Entry 3OMA (X-ray diffraction, 2.30 A resolution); this record covers chains A and B.

Chain A:
Protein: Cytochrome c oxidase, aa3 type, subunit I
Source organism: Rhodobacter sphaeroides 2.4.1
Notes: EC 1.9.3.1
UniProt: Q3J5A7 (Q3J5A7_RHOS4); residues 17-551 here = UniProt positions 17-551
Amino-acid sequence (535 residues; numbered 17 to 551; the number before each row is that of its first residue):
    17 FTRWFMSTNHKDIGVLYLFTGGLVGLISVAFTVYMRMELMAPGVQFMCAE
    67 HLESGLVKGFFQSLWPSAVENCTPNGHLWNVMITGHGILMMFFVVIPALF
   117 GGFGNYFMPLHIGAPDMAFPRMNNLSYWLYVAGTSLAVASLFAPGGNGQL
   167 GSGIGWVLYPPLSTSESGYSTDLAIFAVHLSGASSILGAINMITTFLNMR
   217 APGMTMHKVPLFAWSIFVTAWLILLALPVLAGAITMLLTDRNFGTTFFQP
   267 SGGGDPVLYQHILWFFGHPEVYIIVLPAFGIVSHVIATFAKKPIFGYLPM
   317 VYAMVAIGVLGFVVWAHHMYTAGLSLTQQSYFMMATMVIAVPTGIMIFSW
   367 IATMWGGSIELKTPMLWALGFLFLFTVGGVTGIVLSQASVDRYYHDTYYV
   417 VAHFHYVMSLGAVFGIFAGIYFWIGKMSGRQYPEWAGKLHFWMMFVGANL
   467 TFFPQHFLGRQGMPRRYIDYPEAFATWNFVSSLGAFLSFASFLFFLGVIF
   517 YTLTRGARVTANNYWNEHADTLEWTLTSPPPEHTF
Construct notes: engineered mutation Met362 (Lys in Q3J5A7)
Disulfide bonds: Cys64-Cys88
Covalently attached groups: covalent link His284-Tyr288
Bound ions: Ca2+: Glu54, Ala57, Gly59, Gln61; heme a Fe site 1: His102, His421; Cu ion: His284, His333, His334 (together with hydroxide ion); Mg2+: Asp412 (shared with Glu254(B) of chain B); heme a Fe site 2 near His419 (its only coordinating residue here)
Ligand contacts:
  - heme a (HEA), molecule 1: Leu34, Gly37, Gly38, Gly41, Val45, Thr48, Met51, Arg52, Leu55, Trp95, Ile99, His102, Gly103, Met106, Met107, Val110, Val111, Ala114, Gly171, Trp172, Tyr414, Val417, Phe420, His421, Met424, Ser425, Val429, Ile432, Phe433, Ile436, Met460, Thr467, Phe468, Gln471, Arg481, Arg482, Tyr483, Ala501, Ser504, Phe505, Phe508, Phe511
  - heme a (HEA), molecule 2: Met107, Trp172, Trp280, Val287, Tyr288, Ile290, Val291, His333, His334, Thr352, Ile355, Ala356, Thr359, Gly360, Ile363, Phe364, Phe391, Thr392, Gly395, Val396, Gly398, Ile399, Leu401, Ser402, Asp407, His411, Asp412, Val416, His419, Phe420, Val423, Met424, Arg481
  - hydroxide ion (OH): Gly283, His284, Val287, His333, His334

Chain B:
Protein: Cytochrome c oxidase subunit 2
Source organism: Rhodobacter sphaeroides 2.4.1
Notes: EC 1.9.3.1
UniProt: Q3J5G0 (Q3J5G0_RHOS4); residue numbers follow UniProt; this construct covers 30-281
Amino-acid sequence (256 residues; row label = number of the first residue in the row):
    30 LEIIGRPQPGGTGFQPSASPVATQIHWLDGFILVIIAAITIFVTLLILYA
    80 VWRFHEKRNKVPARFTHNSPLEIAWTIVPIVILVAIGAFSLPVLFNQQEI
   130 PEADVTVKVTGYQWYWGYEYPDEEISFESYMIGSPATGGDNRMSPEVEQQ
   180 LIEAGYSRDEFLLATDTAMVVPVNKTVVVQVTGADVIHSWTVPAFGVKQD
   230 AVPGRLAQLWFRAEREGIFFGQCSELCGISHAYMPITVKVVSEEAYAAWL
   280 EQHHHH
Construct notes: expression tag (282-285)
Bound ions: Cd2+ site 1 near Glu101 (its only coordinating residue here); Cu+: His217, Cys252, Cys256, Met263; Cu ion: Cys252, Glu254, Cys256, His260 (together with Cu+); Mg2+: Glu254 (shared with Asp412(A) of chain A); Cd2+ site 2: Glu280, His283, His285
Ligand contacts:
  - heme a (HEA): Ile68, Val72, Pro108, Ile111, Leu112
  - (2S,3R)-heptane-1,2,3-triol (HTH): Glu152, Glu153, Ala276, Leu279, Glu280, His283

How chain A and chain B interact:
Pairs across the interface - 171 pairs, chain A then chain B:
  Val60(A) - Tyr262(B)
  Val85(A) - Arg171(B)  hydrogen bond (backbone-side chain)
  Val85(A) - Met172(B)
  Glu86(A) - Arg171(B)  hydrogen bond (backbone-side chain)
  Asn87(A) - Arg171(B)
  Cys88(A) - Arg171(B)  hydrogen bond (backbone-side chain)
  Thr89(A) - Arg171(B)
  Pro90(A) - Asp169(B)
  Pro90(A) - Asn170(B)
  Pro90(A) - Arg171(B)
  Pro90(A) - Tyr262(B)
  Gly92(A) - Ile258(B)
  His93(A) - Ile258(B)
  Asn96(A) - Leu255(B)
  Asn96(A) - Gly257(B)  hydrogen bond (side chain-backbone)
  Asn96(A) - Ile258(B)
  Asn163(A) - Ile258(B)
  Gln165(A) - Ile258(B)
  Gly169(A) - Leu255(B)
  Ile170(A) - Leu255(B)
  Gly171(A) - Leu255(B)
  Tyr175(A) - Glu254(B)
  Pro176(A) - Ile216(B)
  Pro177(A) - Asp214(B)
  Pro177(A) - Ile216(B)
  Leu178(A) - Gln142(B)
  Leu178(A) - Val215(B)
  Leu178(A) - Leu255(B)
  Leu178(A) - Cys256(B)
  Leu178(A) - Gly257(B)
  Pro266(A) - Pro232(B)
  Pro266(A) - Gly233(B)
  Asp271(A) - Arg234(B)  salt bridge
  Pro272(A) - Val231(B)  hydrophobic
  Pro272(A) - Pro232(B)
  Val273(A) - Arg234(B)
  Gln276(A) - Ile216(B)
  Lys307(A) - Glu85(B)  salt bridge
  Lys307(A) - Pro91(B)
  Lys308(A) - Ala92(B)
  Lys308(A) - Phe94(B)
  Pro309(A) - Arg93(B)
  Pro309(A) - Thr95(B)
  Ile310(A) - Thr95(B)
  Phe311(A) - Phe94(B)  hydrophobic
  Phe311(A) - Thr95(B)
  Phe311(A) - His96(B)
  Phe311(A) - Asn97(B)
  Phe311(A) - Glu101(B)
  Phe311(A) - Trp104(B)  hydrophobic
  Gly312(A) - Thr95(B)  hydrogen bond (backbone-backbone)
  Thr337(A) - Lys227(B)
  Thr337(A) - Gln228(B)
  Thr337(A) - Asp229(B)  hydrogen bond (backbone-backbone)
  Ala338(A) - Asp229(B)
  Gly339(A) - Gln228(B)
  Leu342(A) - Leu123(B)  hydrophobic
  Leu342(A) - Phe124(B)  hydrophobic
  Leu342(A) - Gln127(B)
  Gln345(A) - Leu123(B)
  Gln345(A) - Gln127(B)  hydrogen bond
  Ser346(A) - Leu120(B)
  Ser346(A) - Leu123(B)
  Ser346(A) - Phe124(B)
  Met349(A) - Ser119(B)
  Met350(A) - Leu120(B)  hydrophobic
  Met353(A) - Leu112(B)
  Ala356(A) - Leu112(B)  hydrophobic
  Val357(A) - Ile109(B)  hydrophobic
  Val357(A) - Leu112(B)  hydrophobic
  Ile361(A) - Thr105(B)
  Phe364(A) - Val72(B)  hydrophobic
  Phe364(A) - Trp104(B)  hydrophobic
  Ser365(A) - Trp104(B)
  Ala368(A) - Phe94(B)
  Met370(A) - Ile76(B)  hydrophobic
  Met370(A) - Ala79(B)  hydrophobic
  Trp371(A) - Tyr78(B)  hydrophobic
  Trp371(A) - Ala79(B)  hydrophobic
  Trp371(A) - Phe83(B)
  Trp371(A) - Phe94(B)
  Gly372(A) - Phe83(B)
  Gly372(A) - Asn88(B)
  Gly372(A) - Pro91(B)
  Gly372(A) - Ala92(B)  hydrogen bond (backbone-backbone)
  Gly373(A) - Phe83(B)
  Gly373(A) - Asn88(B)
  Ser374(A) - Phe83(B)
  Ser374(A) - Glu85(B)
  Ser374(A) - Asn88(B)  hydrogen bond (side chain-backbone)
  Ser374(A) - Lys89(B)
  Ser374(A) - Pro91(B)
  Ile375(A) - Ala79(B)
  Ile375(A) - Phe83(B)  hydrogen bond (backbone-backbone)
  Ile375(A) - His84(B)
  Ile375(A) - Glu85(B)  hydrogen bond (backbone-backbone)
  Glu376(A) - Glu85(B)
  Leu377(A) - Val80(B)  hydrophobic
  Leu385(A) - Val80(B)  hydrophobic
  Leu388(A) - Ile76(B)  hydrophobic
  Phe389(A) - Thr73(B)
  Thr392(A) - Thr69(B)
  Thr392(A) - Val72(B)
  Val396(A) - Ile65(B)  hydrophobic
  Val396(A) - Thr69(B)
  Val400(A) - Ile61(B)  hydrophobic
  Val400(A) - Ile65(B)  hydrophobic
  Gln403(A) - Ile61(B)
  Gln403(A) - Ile115(B)
  Gln403(A) - Ser119(B)  hydrogen bond
  Ala404(A) - Leu123(B)  hydrophobic
  Ser405(A) - Ile54(B)
  Ser405(A) - Leu57(B)
  Ser405(A) - Ser119(B)  hydrogen bond
  Ser405(A) - Val122(B)
  Ser405(A) - Leu123(B)
  Ser405(A) - Gln126(B)  hydrogen bond (backbone-side chain)
  Val406(A) - Leu57(B)  hydrophobic
  Val406(A) - Asp58(B)
  Arg408(A) - Leu123(B)
  Arg408(A) - Gln126(B)  hydrogen bond
  Arg408(A) - Gln127(B)
  Arg408(A) - Gly225(B)
  Arg408(A) - Lys227(B)
  Tyr409(A) - Phe43(B)  hydrophobic
  Tyr409(A) - Gln44(B)  hydrogen bond (side chain-backbone)
  Tyr409(A) - Pro222(B)
  Tyr409(A) - Lys227(B)  hydrogen bond (backbone-side chain)
  Tyr410(A) - Phe43(B)
  Tyr410(A) - Asp58(B)  hydrogen bond
  His411(A) - Lys227(B)  hydrogen bond (backbone-side chain)
  Asp412(A) - Ser253(B)
  Asp412(A) - Glu254(B)
  Phe473(A) - Gly40(B)
  Phe473(A) - Thr41(B)
  Arg476(A) - Thr41(B)  hydrogen bond (side chain-backbone)
  Arg476(A) - Gly42(B)
  Arg476(A) - Phe43(B)
  Arg476(A) - Gln44(B)
  Arg476(A) - Asp58(B)  salt bridge
  Gln477(A) - Pro36(B)
  Gln477(A) - Gln37(B)  hydrogen bond (side chain-backbone)
  Gln477(A) - Gly40(B)
  Gln477(A) - Gly42(B)  hydrogen bond (side chain-backbone)
  Gln477(A) - Phe43(B)
  Gln477(A) - Gln44(B)  hydrogen bond (backbone-side chain)
  Pro480(A) - Gln251(B)
  Arg481(A) - His260(B)  hydrogen bond (backbone-side chain)
  Arg482(A) - Glu254(B)  salt bridge
  Arg482(A) - Leu255(B)
  Arg482(A) - His260(B)
  Tyr483(A) - Gln251(B)
  Tyr483(A) - Cys252(B)  hydrogen bond (side chain-backbone)
  Tyr483(A) - His260(B)  hydrogen bond (side chain-backbone)
  Tyr483(A) - Ala261(B)
  Ile484(A) - Ala261(B)  hydrophobic
  Ile484(A) - Tyr262(B)
  Asp485(A) - Leu191(B)
  Asp485(A) - Tyr262(B)
  Tyr486(A) - Leu191(B)
  Pro487(A) - Leu191(B)
  Pro487(A) - Leu192(B)  hydrophobic
  Pro487(A) - Gln251(B)
  Ala489(A) - Pro36(B)
  Ala489(A) - Gln37(B)
  Ala489(A) - Pro38(B)
  Ala489(A) - Gly39(B)
  Phe490(A) - Pro36(B)  hydrophobic
  Trp493(A) - Gly39(B)  hydrogen bond (side chain-backbone)
  Trp493(A) - Gly40(B)  hydrogen bond (side chain-backbone)
  Trp493(A) - Thr41(B)
Also at the interface, not in a pair above, chain A (93 interface residues in all): Asn91, Ser181, Ala306, Pro315, Ile363, Ile367, Ile399, Thr413, Gly478, Glu488, Thr492
Also at the interface, not in a pair above, chain B (85 interface residues in all): Leu62, Ile68, Phe71, Leu75, Glu128, Trp143, Asp188, Phe190, Val226

In short:
The interface between chain A and chain B involves 93 residues on one side and 85 on the other; the contacts
include 28 hydrogen bonds and 4 salt bridges. Polar contacts include Asp271(A)-Arg234(B), Lys307(A)-Glu85(B)
and Arg476(A)-Asp58(B).
Chain A is Cytochrome c oxidase, aa3 type, subunit I and chain B is Cytochrome c oxidase subunit 2, both from
Rhodobacter sphaeroides 2.4.1; the structure, Catalytic core subunits (I and II) of cytochrome C oxidase from
Rhodobacter sphaeroides with K362M mutation, was determined by X-ray diffraction (same publication as 3OM3,
3OMI and 3OMN).
